PDB entry 8GIM | X-ray diffraction, 2.63 A resolution | chains C and I of the 6 polymer chains in the assembly

== Chain C ==
Protein: Cyclic GMP-AMP synthase
Organism: Mus musculus
Notes: EC 2.7.7.86; fragment: catalytic domain, residues 147-507
UniProt: Q8C6L5 (CGAS_MOUSE); residue numbers follow UniProt; this construct covers 147-507
Amino-acid sequence (364 residues; each row starts with the number of its first residue):
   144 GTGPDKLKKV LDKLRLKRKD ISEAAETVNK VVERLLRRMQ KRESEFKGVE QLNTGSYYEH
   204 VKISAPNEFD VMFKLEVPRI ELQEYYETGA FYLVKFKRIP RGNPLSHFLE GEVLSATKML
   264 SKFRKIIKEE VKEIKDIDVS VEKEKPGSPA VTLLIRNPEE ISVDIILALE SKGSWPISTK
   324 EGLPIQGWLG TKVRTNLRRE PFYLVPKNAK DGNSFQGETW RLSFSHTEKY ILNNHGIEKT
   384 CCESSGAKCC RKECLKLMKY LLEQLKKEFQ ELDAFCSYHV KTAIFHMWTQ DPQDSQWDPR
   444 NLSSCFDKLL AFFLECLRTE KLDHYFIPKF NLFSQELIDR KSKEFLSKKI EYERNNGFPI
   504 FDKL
Disordered / not traced: 144-147, 240-246, 252-255, 507
Differences from the reference sequence: expression tag (144-146)
Ion coordination: Mg2+ site 1: Glu-211, Asp-213, Asp-307 (together with ATP); Mg2+ site 2: Glu-211, Asp-213 (together with ATP); Zn2+: His-378, Cys-384, Cys-385, Cys-392
Residues lining bound ligands: ATP (adenosine-5'-triphosphate): Gly-198, Ser-199, Glu-202, Lys-205, Glu-211, Asp-213, Arg-364, Ser-368, Glu-371, Lys-402, Ser-420, Tyr-421, Lys-424, His-467
Curated features (UniProtKB/Swiss-Prot):
  - region: Lys-372 to Lys-395 (DNA-binding)
  - motif: Leu-154 to Leu-159 (Nuclear export signal), Asp-281 to Ser-291 (Nuclear localization signal)
  - binding site (GTP): Thr-197, Asp-307, Arg-364 to Glu-371
  - binding site (ATP): Ser-199, Glu-371, Lys-402, Ser-420 to Lys-424
  - binding site (Mg(2+)): Glu-211, Asp-213, Asp-307
  - binding site (2',3'-cGAMP): Asp-213, Gly-290, Asp-307, Lys-350, Arg-364 to Ser-366
  - binding site (Zn(2+)): His-378, Cys-384, Cys-385, Cys-392
  - site: Arg-241 (Arginine-anchor), Asp-307, Ile-308 (Cleavage)
  - modified residue: Lys-156 (N6-lactoyllysine), Glu-176 (PolyADP-ribosyl glutamic acid), Ser-199 (Phosphoserine), Tyr-201 (Phosphotyrosine), Glu-272 (5-glutamyl polyglutamate), Ser-291 (Phosphoserine), Glu-302 (5-glutamyl glutamate), Lys-372 (N6-acetyllysine), Lys-382 (N6-acetyllysine), Lys-402 (N6-acetyllysine), Ser-420 (Phosphoserine), Lys-491 (N6-methyllysine)
  - lipidation (S-palmitoyl cysteine): Cys-392, Cys-393, Cys-459
  - cross-link (Glycyl lysine isopeptide (Lys-Gly)): Lys-217 (interchain with G-Cter in SUMO), Lys-271 (interchain with G-Cter in ubiquitin), Lys-335 (interchain with G-Cter in SUMO), Lys-372 (interchain with G-Cter in SUMO), Lys-382 (interchain with G-Cter in SUMO), Lys-399 (interchain with G-Cter in ubiquitin), Lys-402 (interchain with G-Cter in ubiquitin), Lys-409 (interchain with G-Cter in ubiquitin), Lys-410 (interchain with G-Cter in ubiquitin), Lys-464 (interchain with G-Cter in SUMO)
  - mutagenesis: Lys-156 (K156Q: Mimics lactylation; knockin mice show higher mortality following HSV-1 infection), Asn-172 (N172K: Induces alteration of the DNA-binding surface and leads to decreased synthesis of cyclic GMP-AMP (cGAMP); when associated with L-180), Glu-176 (E176A: Abolished poly-ADP-ribosylation by PARP1, stimulating interferon production in knockin mice), Arg-180 (R180L: Induces alteration of the DNA-binding surface and leads to decreased synthesis of cyclic GMP-AMP (cGAMP); when associated with K-182), Gly-198 (G198A: Abolishes stimulation of interferon production; when associated with A-199), Ser-199 (S199A: Abolishes stimulation of interferon production; when associated with A-199), Tyr-201 (Y201E: Phosphomimetic mutant; reduced translocation to the nucleus following treatment with etoposide), Glu-211 to Asp-213 (Abolished nucleotidyltransferase activity. Does not affect nuclear localization and tethering to chromatin), Glu-211 (E211A: Abolishes ability to promote type-I interferon production), Asp-213 (D213A: Abolishes ability to promote type-I interferon production), Lys-217 (K217R: Reduced sumoylation), Arg-222 (R222E: Impaired tethering to chromatin, leading to constitutive activation in the absence of DNA), 31 further mutagenesis entries in UniProt
What the authors report for this chain:
  - mutagenesis - E211Q/D213N: abolished catalytic activity
  - binding site for ATP: Ser-368, Glu-371, Lys-424
  - specificity-determining residues: His-467 (proposed by the authors, not directly observed)
  - mutagenesis - R364A (33-fold), H467A: decreased catalytic activity on ATP/GTP
  - mutagenesis - H467A (2-fold): increased catalytic activity on GTP/GTP
  - specificity-determining residues: Ile-309, Arg-364
  - mutagenesis - R364A (10-fold): decreased catalytic activity on GTP/GTP
  - mutagenesis - R364A (4-fold): increased catalytic activity on ATP/ATP

== Chain I ==
Molecule: Palindromic DNA18
Sequence (18 nucleotides; row label = number of the first residue in the row):
     1 ATCTGTACAT GTACAGAT

== Chain C / chain I interface ==
Contacting residue pairs (15):
  Arg-158(C) with DT12(I), salt bridge to the phosphate
  Leu-159(C) with DT12(I), sugar contact; DA13(I), phosphate contact
  Lys-160(C) with DT12(I), phosphate contact; DA13(I), phosphate contact
  Arg-161(C) with DG11(I), base contact; DT12(I), hydrogen bond to the phosphate; DA13(I), hydrogen bond to the phosphate
  Lys-184(C) with DC3(I), salt bridge to the phosphate
  His-203(C) with DT10(I), phosphate contact; DG11(I), phosphate contact
  Cys-385(C) with DT10(I), phosphate contact
  Glu-386(C) with DT10(I), phosphate contact
  Lys-395(C) with DT10(I), phosphate contact; DG11(I), salt bridge to the phosphate
Also at the interface, not in a pair above, chain C (12 interface residues in all): Ile-164, Arg-180, Lys-391
Also at the interface, not in a pair above, chain I (6 interface residues in all): DT2

== In short ==
Chain C and chain I form an interface of 12 and 6 residues respectively, with 2 hydrogen bonds and 3 salt
bridges. Polar contacts include Arg-161(C)/DT12(I), Arg-161(C)/DA13(I) and Arg-158(C)/DT12(I). Chain C binds
ATP. The paper reports a binding site for ATP at Ser-368(C), Glu-371(C) and Lys-424(C); R364A and H467A of
chain C reduce catalytic activity on ATP/GTP.
Here chain C is Cyclic GMP-AMP synthase (Mus musculus) and chain I is Palindromic DNA18. Entry 8GIM (Structure
of Ternary Complex of mouse cGAS with dsDNA and Bound ATP: with 10mM Mg2+) was determined by X-ray diffraction
(same publication as 7UUX, 7UXW, 7UYQ, 7UYZ, 7UZR, 7V0W and 14 further entries).
